PDB entry 6C6S | electron microscopy, 3.70 A resolution | chains H and J of the 9 polymer chains in the assembly

== Chain H ==
Name: DNA-directed RNA polymerase subunit alpha
Source organism: Escherichia coli (strain K12)
Notes: EC 2.7.7.6
UniProt: P0A7Z4 (RPOA_ECOLI); numbering as in UniProt (aligned over 1-234)
Amino-acid sequence (239 residues; each row starts with the number of its first residue):
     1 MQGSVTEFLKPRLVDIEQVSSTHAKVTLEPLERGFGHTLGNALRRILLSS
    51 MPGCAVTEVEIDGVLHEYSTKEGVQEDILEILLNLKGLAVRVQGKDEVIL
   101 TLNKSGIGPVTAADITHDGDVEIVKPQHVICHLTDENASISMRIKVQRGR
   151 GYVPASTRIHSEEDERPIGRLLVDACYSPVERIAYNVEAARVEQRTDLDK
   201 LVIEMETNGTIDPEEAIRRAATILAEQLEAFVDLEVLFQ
Not modelled in the structure: 1-3, 159-168, 233-239
Construct notes: expression tag (235-239)
Curated features (UniProtKB/Swiss-Prot):
  - region: E162 to E165 (Required for interaction with Crp at class II promoters)
  - mutagenesis: R45 (R45C: In rpoA112; temperature-sensitive, blocks RNA polymerase assembly), E162 to E165 (5-fold decrease in CRP-class II promoter-dependent transcription), E165 (E165K: 5-fold decrease in CRP-class II promoter-dependent transcription), R191 (R191C: In rpoA101; temperature-sensitive)

== Chain J ==
Name: DNA-directed RNA polymerase subunit beta'
Source organism: Escherichia coli (strain K12)
Notes: EC 2.7.7.6
UniProt: P0A8T7 (RPOC_ECOLI); residues 1-1407 here = UniProt positions 1-1407
Amino-acid sequence (1407 residues; row label = number of the first residue in the row):
     1 MKDLLKFLKAQTKTEEFDAIKIALASPDMIRSWSFGEVKKPETINYRTFK
    51 PERDGLFCARIFGPVKDYECLCGKYKRLKHRGVICEKCGVEVTQTKVRRE
   101 RMGHIELASPTAHIWFLKSLPSRIGLLLDMPLRDIERVLYFESYVVIEGG
   151 MTNLERQQILTEEQYLDALEEFGDEFDAKMGAEAIQALLKSMDLEQECEQ
   201 LREELNETNSETKRKKLTKRIKLLEAFVQSGNKPEWMILTVLPVLPPDLR
   251 PLVPLDGGRFATSDLNDLYRRVINRNNRLKRLLDLAAPDIIVRNEKRMLQ
   301 EAVDALLDNGRRGRAITGSNKRPLKSLADMIKGKQGRFRQNLLGKRVDYS
   351 GRSVITVGPYLRLHQCGLPKKMALELFKPFIYGKLELRGLATTIKAAKKM
   401 VEREEAVVWDILDEVIREHPVLLNRAPTLHRLGIQAFEPVLIEGKAIQLH
   451 PLVCAAYNADFDGDQMAVHVPLTLEAQLEARALMMSTNNILSPANGEPII
   501 VPSQDVVLGLYYMTRDCVNAKGEGMVLTGPKEAERLYRSGLASLHARVKV
   551 RITEYEKDANGELVAKTSLKDTTVGRAILWMIVPKGLPYSIVNQALGKKA
   601 ISKMLNTCYRILGLKPTVIFADQIMYTGFAYAARSGASVGIDDMVIPEKK
   651 HEIISEAEAEVAEIQEQFQSGLVTAGERYNKVIDIWAAANDRVSKAMMDN
   701 LQTETVINRDGQEEKQVSFNSIYMMADSGARGSAAQIRQLAGMRGLMAKP
   751 DGSIIETPITANFREGLNVLQYFISTHGARKGLADTALKTANSGYLTRRL
   801 VDVAQDLVVTEDDCGTHEGIMMTPVIEGGDVKEPLRDRVLGRVTAEDVLK
   851 PGTADILVPRNTLLHEQWCDLLEENSVDAVKVRSVVSCDTDFGVCAHCYG
   901 RDLARGHIINKGEAIGVIAAQSIGEPGTQLTMRTFHIGGAASRAAAESSI
   951 QVKNKGSIKLSNVKSVVNSSGKLVITSRNTELKLIDEFGRTKESYKVPYG
  1001 AVLAKGDGEQVAGGETVANWDPHTMPVITEVSGFVRFTDMIDGQTITRQT
  1051 DELTGLSSLVVLDSAERTAGGKDLRPALKIVDAQGNDVLIPGTDMPAQYF
  1101 LPGKAIVQLEDGVQISSGDTLARIPQESGGTKDITGGLPRVADLFEARRP
  1151 KEPAILAEISGIVSFGKETKGKRRLVITPVDGSDPYEEMIPKWRQLNVFE
  1201 GERVERGDVISDGPEAPHDILRLRGVHAVTRYIVNEVQDVYRLQGVKIND
  1251 KHIEVIVRQMLRKATIVNAGSSDFLEGEQVEYSRVKIANRELEANGKVGA
  1301 TYSRDLLGITKASLATESFISAASFQETTRVLTEAAVAGKRDELRGLKEN
  1351 VIVGRLIPAGTGYAYHQDRMRRRAAGEAPAAPQVTAEDASASLAELLNAG
  1401 LGGSDNE
Not modelled in the structure: 1-15, 934-947, 1127-1135, 1374-1407
Metal / ion sites: Zn2+ site 1: C70, C72, C85; Mg2+: D460, D462, D464 (shared with 1 residue of chain R); Zn2+ site 2: C814, C888, C895, C898
Curated features (UniProtKB/Swiss-Prot):
  - binding site (Zn(2+)): C70, C72, C85, C88, C814, C888, C895, C898
  - binding site (Mg(2+)): D460, D462, D464
  - modified residue: K983 (N6-acetyllysine)
  - mutagenesis: Q504 (Q504P: Resistant to antibiotics salinamide A and B), N690 (N690D: Resistant to antibiotics salinamide A and B), M697 (M697V: Resistant to antibiotics salinamide A and B), A735 (A735T: Resistant to antibiotics salinamide A and B), R738 (R738C/H/P/S: Resistant to antibiotics salinamide A and B), A748 (A748E: Resistant to antibiotics salinamide A and B), P758 (P758S/T: Resistant to antibiotics salinamide A and B), F763 (F763C: Resistant to antibiotics salinamide A and B), S775 (S775A: Resistant to antibiotics salinamide A and B), A779 (A779T/V: Resistant to antibiotics salinamide A and B), R780 (R780C: Resistant to antibiotics salinamide A and B), G782 (G782A/C: Resistant to antibiotics salinamide A and B), 1 further mutagenesis entry in UniProt

== Chain H / chain J interface ==
Residue-residue contacts (31):
  R44(H) with R538(J)
  L48(H) with R535(J); R538(J); S539(J)
  L79(H) with V526(J), hydrophobic
  E80(H) with R551(J); L569(J)
  L83(H) with V526(J), hydrophobic; L527(J); T528(J); R551(J); L569(J), hydrophobic
  N84(H) with R551(J)
  K86(H) with V526(J); L527(J); T528(J); E532(J), salt bridge
  Y152(H) with E532(J); R535(J); L536(J), hydrophobic
  D174(H) with M525(J); V526(J)
  C176(H) with R535(J)
  V180(H) with R535(J), hydrogen bond (backbone-side chain)
  E181(H) with K531(J)
  R182(H) with E534(J), salt bridge; M581(J)
  R191(H) with D410(J), salt bridge; D413(J), salt bridge
  T196(H) with E443(J)
  E206(H) with K531(J), salt bridge
Other interface residues (no listed pair), chain H (18 interface residues in all): P154, S178
Other interface residues (no listed pair), chain J (20 interface residues in all): K370, W409, L541

== Overview ==
The interface between chain H and chain J involves 18 residues on one side and 20 on the other, with 1
hydrogen bond and 5 salt bridges. Polar pairs include K86(H)-E532(J), R182(H)-E534(J) and R191(H)-D410(J).
Chain H is DNA-directed RNA polymerase subunit alpha and chain J is DNA-directed RNA polymerase subunit beta',
both from Escherichia coli (strain K12); the structure, CryoEM structure of E.coli RNA polymerase elongation
complex bound with RfaH, was determined by electron microscopy, deposited together with 6C6T and 6C6U.
